Entry 6CTL (X-ray diffraction, 2.00 A resolution); this record covers chains T and A of the 4 polymer chains in the assembly.

# Chain T
Molecule: 16-nt DNA strand
Sequence (16 nucleotides; row label = number of the first residue in the row):
     1 CCGACAGCGCATCAGC

# Chain A
Protein: DNA polymerase beta
Source organism: Homo sapiens
Notes: EC 2.7.7.7, 4.2.99.-
UniProt: P06746 (DPOLB_HUMAN); residues 1-335 here = UniProt positions 1-335
Sequence (335 residues; numbered 1 to 335; the number before each row is that of its first residue):
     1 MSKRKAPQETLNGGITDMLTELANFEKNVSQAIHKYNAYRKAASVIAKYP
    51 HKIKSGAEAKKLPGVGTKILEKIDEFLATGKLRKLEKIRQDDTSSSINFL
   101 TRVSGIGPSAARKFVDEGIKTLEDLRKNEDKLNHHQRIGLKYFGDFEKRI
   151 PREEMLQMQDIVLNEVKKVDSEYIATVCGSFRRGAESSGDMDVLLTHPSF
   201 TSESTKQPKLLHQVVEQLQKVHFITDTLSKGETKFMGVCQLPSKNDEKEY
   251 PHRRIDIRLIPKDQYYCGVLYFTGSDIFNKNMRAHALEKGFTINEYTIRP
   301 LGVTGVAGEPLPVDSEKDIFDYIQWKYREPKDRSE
Disordered / not traced: 1-9
Differences from the reference sequence: conflict Leu70 (Ala in P06746)
Bound ions: Na+ site 1: Lys60, Leu62, Val65 (shared with 1 residue of chain D); Na+ site 2: Thr101, Val103, Ile106 (shared with 1 residue of chain P); Na+ site 3: Asp190, Asp192, Asp256 (together with FDJ); Mg2+: Asp190, Asp192 (together with FDJ)
Residues lining bound ligands: FDJ (5'-O-[(R)-{[(R)-[(R)-chloro(phosphono)methyl](hydroxy)phosphoryl]oxy}(hydroxy)phosphoryl]thymidine): Gly179, Ser180, Arg183, Ser188, Gly189, Asp190, Asp192, Asp256, Tyr271, Phe272, Thr273, Gly274, Ser275, Asp276, Asn279
Swiss-Prot annotation at these positions:
  - region: Arg183 to Asp192 (DNA-binding)
  - active site: Lys72 (Nucleophile)
  - binding site (K(+)): Lys60, Leu62, Val65, Thr101, Val103, Ile106
  - binding site (Na(+)): Lys60, Leu62, Val65, Thr101, Val103, Ile106
  - binding site (dATP): Arg149, Ser180, Arg183, Gly189, Asp190
  - binding site (dCTP): Arg149, Ser180, Arg183, Gly189, Asp190
  - binding site (dGTP): Arg149, Ser180, Arg183, Gly189, Asp190, Asp192
  - binding site (dTTP): Arg149, Ser180, Arg183, Gly189, Asp190
  - binding site (Mg(2+)): Asp190, Asp192, Asp256
  - modified residue: Lys72 (N6-acetyllysine), Arg83 (Omega-N-methylarginine), Arg152 (Omega-N-methylarginine)
  - cross-link (Glycyl lysine isopeptide (Lys-Gly)): Lys41 (interchain with G-Cter in ubiquitin), Lys61 (interchain with G-Cter in ubiquitin), Lys81 (interchain with G-Cter in ubiquitin)
  - natural variant: Leu22 (L22P: Found in a gastric cancer sample; uncertain significance), Tyr39 (Y39C: Found in a gastric cancer sample; uncertain significance), Gly118 (G118V: Decreased DNA-directed DNA polymerase activity), Arg137 (R137Q: Decreased function in base-excision repair), Arg149 (R149I: Decreased DNA-directed DNA polymerase activity), Asp160 (D160N: Found in a gastric cancer sample; uncertain significance), Cys239 (C239R: Found in a gastric cancer sample; uncertain significance), Lys289 (K289M: Found in a colon cancer sample; uncertain significance), Asn294 (N294D: Found in a gastric cancer sample; uncertain significance), Glu295 (E295K: Found in a gastric cancer sample; uncertain significance)
  - mutagenesis: Phe25 (F25W: No effect on 5'-dRP lyase activity. Decreased ssDNA binding), His34 (H34G: Decreased 5'-dRP lyase activity. Decreased ssDNA binding), Lys35 (K35A: Decreased 5'-dRP lyase activity. Decreased ssDNA binding. Loss of 5'-dRP lyase activity; when associated with A-68 and A-72. Decreased ssDNA binding; when associated with A-68 and A-72 ...), Tyr39 (Y39F: No effect on 5'-dRP lyase activity; Y39Q: Abolishes DNA polymerase and 5'-dRP lyase activity), Lys41 (K41R: Abolishes ubiquitination; when associated with R-61 and R-81), Lys60 (K60A: Decreased 5'-dRP lyase activity. Decreased ssDNA binding), Lys61 (K61R: Abolishes ubiquitination; when associated with R-41 and R-81), Lys68 (K68A: No effect on 5'-dRP lyase activity. Decreased ssDNA binding. Loss of 5'-dRP lyase activity; when associated with A-35 and A-72. Decreased ssDNA binding; when associated with A-35 and A-72 ...), Glu71 (E71Q: No effect on 5'-dRP lyase activity. No effect on structure shown by circular dichroism. No effect on ssDNA binding), Lys72 (K72A: Severely reduced 5'-dRP lyase activity. Does not affect ssDNA binding. Loss of 5'-dRP lyase activity; when associated with A-35 and A-68. Decreased ssDNA binding ...), Glu75 (E75A: Slightly decreased 5'-dRP lyase activity. Decreased ssDNA binding. No effect on structure shown by circular dichroism), Lys81 (K81R: Abolishes ubiquitination; when associated with R-41 and R-61), 5 further mutagenesis entries in UniProt
Reported in the primary citation:
  - binding site for FDJ: Arg183

# Chain T / chain A interface
Residue-residue contacts - 26 pairs, chain T then chain A:
  DC5(T) - His34(A)  stacking on the base
  DA6(T) - Lys280(A)  salt bridge to the phosphate
  DA6(T) - Arg283(A)  hydrogen bond to the base
  DA6(T) - Ala284(A)  sugar contact
  DA6(T) - Leu287(A)  phosphate contact
  DG7(T) - Tyr271(A)  base contact
  DG7(T) - Arg283(A)  hydrogen bond to the sugar
  DG7(T) - Leu287(A)  phosphate contact
  DG7(T) - Thr292(A)  hydrogen bond to the phosphate
  DG7(T) - Ile293(A)  sugar contact
  DG7(T) - Asn294(A)  phosphate contact
  DC8(T) - Asn294(A)  hydrogen bond to the phosphate
  DC8(T) - Glu295(A)  sugar contact
  DG9(T) - Thr233(A)  hydrogen bond to the phosphate
  DG9(T) - Lys234(A)  phosphate contact
  DG9(T) - Arg258(A)  sugar contact
  DG9(T) - Tyr296(A)  hydrogen bond to the phosphate
  DC10(T) - Ser229(A)  phosphate contact
  DC10(T) - Lys230(A)  hydrogen bond to the phosphate
  DC10(T) - Gly231(A)  phosphate contact
  DC10(T) - Glu232(A)  hydrogen bond to the phosphate
  DC10(T) - Thr233(A)  hydrogen bond to the phosphate
  DC10(T) - Lys234(A)  hydrogen bond to the phosphate
  DA11(T) - Ser229(A)  phosphate contact
  DA11(T) - Lys230(A)  hydrogen bond to the phosphate
  DT12(T) - Asn133(A)  phosphate contact
Interface residues without a listed pair, chain A (22 interface residues in all): His134, Asn279, Arg299

# Overview
8 residues of chain T and 22 residues of chain A are in contact; the contacts include 11 hydrogen bonds, 1
salt bridge and 1 aromatic stacking contact. Among the polar pairs are DA6(T)-Arg283(A), DG7(T)-Arg283(A) and
DG7(T)-Thr292(A). Bound to chain A: compound FDJ. From the paper: a binding site for FDJ at Arg183(A).
Here chain T is a 16-nt DNA strand and chain A is DNA polymerase beta (Homo sapiens). Entry 6CTL (Ternary
complex crystal structure of DNA polymerase Beta with a dideoxy terminated primer with CHCL-R/S isomers ...)
was determined by X-ray diffraction (same publication as 6BEL, 6BEM, 6CR3, 6CR4, 6CR5, 6CR6 and 20 further
entries).
